Entry 9B7K (electron microscopy, 2.75 A resolution); this record covers chains H and L of the 8 polymer chains in the assembly.

[Chain H]
Name: Fab2-1 heavy chain
Organism: Homo sapiens
Sequence (131 residues; row label = number of the first residue in the row):
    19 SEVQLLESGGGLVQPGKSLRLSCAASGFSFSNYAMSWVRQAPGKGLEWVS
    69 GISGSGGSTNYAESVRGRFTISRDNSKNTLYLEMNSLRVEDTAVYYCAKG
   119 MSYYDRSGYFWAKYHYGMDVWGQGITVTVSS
Disulfide bonds: Cys41-Cys115

[Chain L]
Name: Fab2-1 light chain
Organism: Homo sapiens
Sequence (110 residues; each row starts with the number of its first residue):
    23 VLTQPPSASGTPGQRVTISCSGSSSNIGSNYVYWYQQIPGTAPKLLIYSN
    73 NQRPSGVPDRFSGSKSGTSASLAISGLRSEDEADYYCAAWDDSLSGNWVF
   123 GGGTKLTVLG
Disulfide bonds: Cys42-Cys109

[Interface between chain H and chain L]
Contacting residue pairs (35):
  Gln58(H) with Gln59(L), hydrogen bond; Tyr108(L), hydrogen bond
  Lys62(H) with Tyr108(L)
  Gly63(H) with Tyr108(L)
  Leu64(H) with Pro65(L), hydrophobic; Tyr108(L), hydrophobic; Phe122(L)
  Trp66(H) with Asn119(L); Trp120(L); Phe122(L), hydrophobic
  Asn78(H) with Ser117(L); Gly118(L)
  Tyr79(H) with Asn119(L)
  Ala80(H) with Asn119(L)
  Arg84(H) with Ser117(L)
  Tyr114(H) with Gln59(L); Thr63(L); Ala64(L), hydrophobic
  Met119(H) with Tyr70(L), hydrophobic
  Ala130(H) with Trp112(L), hydrophobic
  Lys131(H) with Asn52(L); Trp112(L); Asp114(L), salt bridge
  Tyr134(H) with Trp112(L), hydrophobic; Trp120(L), hydrophobic
  Gly135(H) with Tyr55(L); Trp120(L)
  Met136(H) with Tyr57(L), hydrogen bond (backbone-side chain); Trp120(L); Phe122(L), hydrophobic
  Asp137(H) with Leu67(L)
  Trp139(H) with Tyr57(L); Pro65(L); Phe122(L), hydrophobic
  Gly140(H) with Ala64(L)
Other interface residues (no listed pair), chain H (24 interface residues in all): Val56, Glu65, Glu81, Tyr132, Gln141
Other interface residues (no listed pair), chain L (20 interface residues in all): Tyr53, Leu116, Gly124

[Summary]
Chain H and chain L form an interface of 24 and 20 residues respectively, with 3 hydrogen bonds and 1 salt
bridge. Polar pairs include Lys131(H)-Asp114(L), Gln58(H)-Gln59(L) and Gln58(H)-Tyr108(L).
Here chain H is Fab2-1 heavy chain and chain L is Fab2-1 light chain, both from Homo sapiens. Entry 9B7K
(Fab2-1 in complex with the capsid of Adeno-associated virus type 9) was determined by electron microscopy,
deposited together with 9B6N, 9B6O, 9B6Q, 9B6R, 9B6S, 9B6T and 9 further entries.
